PDB entry 6ZWC | X-ray diffraction, 2.04 A resolution | chains A and B of the 3 polymer chains in the assembly

Chain A:
Molecule: Tubulin alpha-1B chain
Source organism: Bos taurus
Reference sequence: P81947 (TBA1B_BOVIN); residues 1-451 here = UniProt positions 1-451
Sequence (451 residues; each row starts with the number of its first residue):
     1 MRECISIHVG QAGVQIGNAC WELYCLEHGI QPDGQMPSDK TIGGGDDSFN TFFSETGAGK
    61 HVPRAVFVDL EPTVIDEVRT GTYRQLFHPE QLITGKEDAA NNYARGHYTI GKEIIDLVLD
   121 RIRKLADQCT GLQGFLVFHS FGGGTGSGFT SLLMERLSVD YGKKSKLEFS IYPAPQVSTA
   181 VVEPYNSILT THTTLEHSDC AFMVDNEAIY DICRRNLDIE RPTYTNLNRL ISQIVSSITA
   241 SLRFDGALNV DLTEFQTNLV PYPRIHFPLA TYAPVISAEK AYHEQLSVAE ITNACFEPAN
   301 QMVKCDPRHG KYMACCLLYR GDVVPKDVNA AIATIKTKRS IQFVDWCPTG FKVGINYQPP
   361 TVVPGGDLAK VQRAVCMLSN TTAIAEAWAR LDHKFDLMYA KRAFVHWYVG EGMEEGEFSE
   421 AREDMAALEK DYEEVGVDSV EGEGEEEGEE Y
Unresolved in the structure: 437-451
Residues lining bound ligands: GTP (guanosine-5'-triphosphate): G10, Q11, A12, Q15, I16, D69, D98, A99, A100, N101, S140, G142, G143, G144, T145, G146, I171, V177, S178, T179, E183, N206, Y224, L227, N228, I231

Chain B:
Molecule: Tubulin beta-2B chain
Source organism: Bos taurus
Reference sequence: Q6B856 (TBB2B_BOVIN); the author numbering skips numbers that UniProt does not, so the offset changes along the chain: 1-42 = UniProt 1-42; 45-360 = UniProt 43-358; 369-455 = UniProt 359-445
Sequence (445 residues; numbered 1 to 455; 10 numbers in that range are skipped by the numbering (no residue carries them; nothing is unmodelled there); the number before each row is that of its first residue):
     1 MREIVHIQAG QCGNQIGAKF WEVISDEHGI DPTGSYHGDS DL
    45 QLERINVYYN EATGNKYVPR AILVDLEPGT MDSVRSGPFG QIFRPDNFVF GQSGAGNNWA
   105 KGHYTEGAEL VDSVLDVVRK ESESCDCLQG FQLTHSLGGG TGSGMGTLLI SKIREEYPDR
   165 IMNTFSVMPS PKVSDTVVEP YNATLSVHQL VENTDETYCI DNEALYDICF RTLKLTTPTY
   225 GDLNHLVSAT MSGVTTCLRF PGQLNADLRK LAVNMVPFPR LHFFMPGFAP LTSRGSQQYR
   285 ALTVPELTQQ MFDSKNMMAA CDPRHGRYLT VAAIFRGRMS MKEVDEQMLN VQNKNSSYFV
   345 EWIPNNVKTA VCDIPP
   369 RGLKMSATFI GNSTAIQELF KRISEQFTAM FRRKAFLHWY TGEGMDEMEF TEAESNMNDL
   429 VSEYQQYQDA TADEQGEFEE EEGEDEA
Unresolved in the structure: 442-455
Residues lining bound ligands:
  - GDP (guanosine-5'-diphosphate): G10, Q11, C12, Q15, I16, D69, A99, N101, S140, G142, G143, G144, T145, G146, V171, P173, V177, E183, N206, L209, Y224, L227, N228, V231
  - QRQ (2-[2-(3,4,5-trimethoxyphenyl)ethyl]-1,3-benzothiazole): V238, C241, L242, L248, A250, D251, K254, L255, N258, M259, T314, V315, A316, A317, I318, N349, N350, V351, K352, T353, A354, I378
UniProt features mapped onto this chain:
  - motif: M1 to I4 (MREI motif)
  - binding site (GTP): Q11, E71, S140, G144, T145, G146, N206, N228
  - binding site (Mg(2+)): E71
  - modified residue: S40 (Phosphoserine), T57 (Phosphothreonine), K60 (N6-acetyllysine), S174 (Phosphoserine), T287 (Phosphothreonine), T292 (Phosphothreonine), R320 (Omega-N-methylarginine), E448 (5-glutamyl polyglutamate)
  - cross-link (Glycyl lysine isopeptide (Lys-Gly)): K60 (interchain with G-Cter in ubiquitin), K326 (interchain with G-Cter in ubiquitin)

How chain A and chain B interact:
Contacting residue pairs (48):
  Q11(A) - N249(B)  hydrogen bond
  K96(A) - M1(B)  hydrogen bond (backbone-backbone)
  K96(A) - D130(B)
  K96(A) - C131(B)  hydrogen bond (backbone-side chain)
  E97(A) - M1(B)
  E97(A) - R164(B)  salt bridge
  E97(A) - R253(B)  salt bridge
  D98(A) - D251(B)
  D98(A) - K254(B)  salt bridge
  A100(A) - R253(B)
  A100(A) - K254(B)
  A100(A) - V257(B)
  N101(A) - K254(B)
  N101(A) - N258(B)
  R105(A) - R253(B)
  P175(A) - N349(B)
  S178(A) - K352(B)  hydrogen bond (backbone-side chain)
  T179(A) - N349(B)  hydrogen bond
  T179(A) - K352(B)
  A180(A) - N258(B)
  V181(A) - N258(B)  hydrogen bond (backbone-side chain)
  V181(A) - I347(B)  hydrophobic
  V181(A) - N349(B)
  R221(A) - M325(B)
  R221(A) - K326(B)
  R221(A) - D329(B)  salt bridge
  K394(A) - P348(B)
  L397(A) - E345(B)
  L397(A) - W346(B)
  M398(A) - W346(B)  hydrogen bond (backbone-backbone)
  M398(A) - P348(B)
  K401(A) - F262(B)
  K401(A) - W346(B)
  K401(A) - A438(B)
  K401(A) - T439(B)  hydrogen bond (side chain-backbone)
  A403(A) - P261(B)
  A403(A) - F262(B)  hydrophobic
  F404(A) - V257(B)
  F404(A) - N258(B)
  F404(A) - V260(B)
  F404(A) - P261(B)  hydrogen bond (backbone-backbone)
  H406(A) - V260(B)  hydrogen bond (side chain-backbone)
  H406(A) - P261(B)  hydrogen bond (side chain-backbone)
  H406(A) - F262(B)
  H406(A) - P263(B)
  W407(A) - A256(B)  hydrogen bond (side chain-backbone)
  W407(A) - V257(B)
  W407(A) - V260(B)  hydrogen bond (side chain-backbone)
Other interface residues (no listed pair), chain A (25 interface residues in all): E71, V182, R402, E411
Other interface residues (no listed pair), chain B (31 interface residues in all): D199, T314, N350, Y435, A440

In short:
25 residues of chain A face 31 of chain B across their interface, with 13 hydrogen bonds and 4 salt bridges.
Among the polar pairs are E97(A)-R164(B), E97(A)-R253(B) and D98(A)-K254(B). Ligands of chain A: GTP. Bound to
chain B: GDP and compound QRQ.
Chain A is Tubulin alpha-1B chain and chain B is Tubulin beta-2B chain, both from Bos taurus; the structure,
Z-SBTub2 photoswitch bound to tubulin-DARPin D1 complex, was determined by X-ray diffraction, deposited
together with 6ZWB.
